Entry 1FNP (X-ray diffraction, 2.60 A resolution); this record covers chains L and H of the 3 polymer chains in the assembly.

Chain L:
Protein: Reaction center protein L chain
Organism: Rhodobacter sphaeroides
Reference sequence: P02954 (RCEL_RHOSH); residue numbers follow UniProt; this construct covers 1-281
Chain sequence (281 residues; numbered 1 to 281; the number before each row is that of its first residue):
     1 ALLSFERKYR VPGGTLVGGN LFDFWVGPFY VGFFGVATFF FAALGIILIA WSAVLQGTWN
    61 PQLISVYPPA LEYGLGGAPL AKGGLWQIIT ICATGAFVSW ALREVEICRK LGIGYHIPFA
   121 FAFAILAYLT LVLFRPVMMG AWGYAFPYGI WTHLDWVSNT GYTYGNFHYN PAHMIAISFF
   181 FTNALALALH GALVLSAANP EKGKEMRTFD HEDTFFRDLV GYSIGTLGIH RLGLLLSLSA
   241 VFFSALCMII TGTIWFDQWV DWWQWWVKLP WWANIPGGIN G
Construct notes: engineered mutation F209 (Pro in P02954)
Bound ions: bacteriochlorophyll a Mg site 1 near H153 (its only coordinating residue here); bacteriochlorophyll a Mg site 2 near H173 (its only coordinating residue here); Fe ion: H190, H230 (shared with 3 residues of chain M)
Small-molecule neighbours:
  - bacteriochlorophyll a (BCL), molecule 1: F97, F121, A124, I125, A127, Y128, L131, W156, V157, S158, T160, G161, Y162, N166, F167, H168, H173, A176, I177, F180, F181, V241, S244, A245, C247, M248
  - bacteriochlorophyll a (BCL), molecule 2: Y128, L131, F146, I150, H153, L154, W156, V157
  - bacteriochlorophyll a (BCL), molecule 3: V157, Y162, H168, F181
  - bacteriochlorophyll a (BCL), molecule 4: H168, M174, I175, I177, S178, F181, T182, L185
  - bacteriopheophytin a (BPH), molecule 1: T38, F41, A42, G45, I49, I89, C92, A93, A96, F97, W100, E104, I117, A120, F121, F123, A124, Y128, F146, Y148, G149, I150, H153, S237, L238, V241
  - bacteriopheophytin a (BPH), molecule 2: F181, A184, L185, A188, L189, F216, L219, V220
  - ubiquinone-10 (U10), molecule 1: V26, F29, Y30, G35, T38, F39, W100, R103
  - ubiquinone-10 (U10), molecule 2: F179, T182, A186, L189, H190, L193, D213, F216, Y222, S223, I224, G225, I229, L232, L235, L236, S239, F243

Chain H:
Protein: Reaction center protein H chain
Organism: Rhodobacter sphaeroides
Reference sequence: P11846 (RCEH_RHOSH); residues 1-260 here = UniProt positions 1-260
Chain sequence (260 residues; numbered 1 to 260; the number before each row is that of its first residue):
     1 MVGVTAFGNF DLASLAIYSF WIFLAGLIYY LQTENMREGY PLENEDGTPA ANQGPFPLPK
    61 PKTFILPHGR GTLTVPGPES EDRPIALART AVSEGFPHAP TGDPMKDGVG PASWVARRDL
   121 PELDGHGHNK IKPMKAAAGF HVSAGKNPIG LPVRGCDLEI AGKVVDIWVD IPEQMARFLE
   181 VELKDGSTRL LPMQMVKVQS NRVHVNALSS DLFAGIPTIK SPTEVTLLEE DKICGYVAGG
   241 LMYAAPKRKS VVAAMLAEYA
Not modelled in the structure: 1-10, 251-260

How chain L and chain H interact:
Pairs across the interface - 66 pairs, chain L then chain H:
  A1(L) - L42(H)
  A1(L) - E43(H)  hydrogen bond (backbone-backbone)
  A1(L) - A50(H)
  A1(L) - E94(H)
  L2(L) - L42(H)
  L2(L) - E43(H)  hydrogen bond (backbone-backbone)
  L2(L) - E94(H)
  L3(L) - G39(H)
  L3(L) - Y40(H)  hydrophobic
  L3(L) - L42(H)  hydrophobic
  S4(L) - G39(H)  hydrogen bond (backbone-backbone)
  S4(L) - E43(H)
  S4(L) - E79(H)  hydrogen bond
  S4(L) - E81(H)
  F5(L) - G39(H)
  F5(L) - E81(H)
  R7(L) - E45(H)  hydrogen bond (side chain-backbone)
  R7(L) - L87(H)
  R7(L) - H98(H)
  K8(L) - E81(H)  salt bridge
  K8(L) - L87(H)
  K8(L) - V109(H)
  K8(L) - G110(H)  hydrogen bond (backbone-backbone)
  K8(L) - S113(H)
  K8(L) - W114(H)
  Y9(L) - G110(H)
  Y9(L) - S113(H)
  R10(L) - P97(H)
  R10(L) - H98(H)  hydrogen bond (backbone-backbone)
  V11(L) - L87(H)  hydrophobic
  V11(L) - P97(H)
  V11(L) - H98(H)
  V11(L) - G110(H)
  V11(L) - P111(H)
  V11(L) - Y243(H)
  P12(L) - P97(H)
  P12(L) - H98(H)
  P12(L) - M242(H)
  G13(L) - M242(H)
  G14(L) - M242(H)
  D23(L) - P97(H)
  F24(L) - G95(H)
  F24(L) - F96(H)  hydrophobic
  W25(L) - G95(H)  hydrogen bond (backbone-backbone)
  R109(L) - M242(H)
  K110(L) - P111(H)
  K110(L) - M242(H)
  A198(L) - F64(H)
  N199(L) - K62(H)  hydrogen bond
  G203(L) - I65(H)
  K204(L) - I65(H)
  E205(L) - I65(H)
  E205(L) - P67(H)
  M206(L) - F64(H)  hydrophobic
  M206(L) - I65(H)  hydrogen bond (backbone-backbone)
  M206(L) - P67(H)
  T208(L) - G125(H)
  F209(L) - K130(H)
  F209(L) - P172(H)
  F209(L) - E173(H)
  D210(L) - D124(H)
  D210(L) - G125(H)  hydrogen bond (side chain-backbone)
  D210(L) - P172(H)
  D213(L) - P172(H)
  T226(L) - E173(H)  hydrogen bond
  L227(L) - M175(H)  hydrophobic
Interface residues without a listed pair, chain L (32 interface residues in all): L111, G112
Interface residues without a listed pair, chain H (43 interface residues in all): P41, L66, R83, I85, A88, R89, A99, P100, V115, H126, A238, L241

Overview:
32 residues of chain L face 43 of chain H across their interface; the contacts include 12 hydrogen bonds and 1
salt bridge. Polar contacts include K8(L)-E81(H), S4(L)-E79(H) and R7(L)-E45(H). Ligands of chain L: 4 copies
of bacteriochlorophyll a, bacteriopheophytin a and ubiquinone-10.
Chain L is Reaction center protein L chain and chain H is Reaction center protein H chain, both from
Rhodobacter sphaeroides; the structure, Crystal structure analysis of the mutant reaction center pro L209->
phe from the photosynthetic purple bacterium ..., was determined by X-ray diffraction (same publication as
1F6N and 1FNQ).
